PDB entry 8JQ4 | X-ray diffraction, 1.61 A resolution | chains A and D of the 4 polymer chains in the assembly

Chain A (and D):
Name: L-rhamnose isomerase
From: Lacticaseibacillus rhamnosus
Notes: chain D of this document is another copy of the same molecule, construct and numbering; everything in this record applies to it too
Chain sequence (434 residues; each row starts with the number of its first residue):
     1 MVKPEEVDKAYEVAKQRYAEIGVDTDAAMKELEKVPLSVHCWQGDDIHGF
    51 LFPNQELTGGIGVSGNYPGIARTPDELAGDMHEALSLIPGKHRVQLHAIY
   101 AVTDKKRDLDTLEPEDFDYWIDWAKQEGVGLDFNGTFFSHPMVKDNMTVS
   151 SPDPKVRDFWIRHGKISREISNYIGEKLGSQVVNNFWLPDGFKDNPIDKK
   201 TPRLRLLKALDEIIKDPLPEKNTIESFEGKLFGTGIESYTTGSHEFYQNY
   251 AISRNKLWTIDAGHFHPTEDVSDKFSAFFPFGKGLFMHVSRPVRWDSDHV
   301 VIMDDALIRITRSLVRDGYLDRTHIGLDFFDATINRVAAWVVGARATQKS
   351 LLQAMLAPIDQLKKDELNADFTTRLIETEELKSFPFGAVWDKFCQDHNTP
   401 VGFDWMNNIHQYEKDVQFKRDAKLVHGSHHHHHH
Unresolved in the structure: 53-64, 421-434 (chain D: 54-63, 427-434)
Ion coordination: Mn2+ site 1: Glu228, Asp261, His288, Asp328 (together with beta-L-rhamnopyranose); Mn2+ site 2: His264, Asp296, Asp298
Ligand contacts:
  - alpha-L-rhamnopyranose (RAM): Asp118, Ile121, Asp122, Tyr173, Lys177
  - beta-L-rhamnopyranose (RM4): Trp42, Ile47, His97, Asn134, Phe138, Asn185, Trp187, Glu228, Lys230, Asp261, His264, His288, Asp296, Asp328, Phe330
Reported in the primary citation:
  - binding site for beta-L-rhamnopyranose: Trp42, Ile47, His97, Phe138, Trp187, Phe330
  - catalytic residues: Asp328 (proposed by the authors, not directly observed)

Chain A / chain D interface:
Pairs across the interface - 39 pairs, chain A then chain D:
  Lys193(A) with Ser64(D), hydrogen bond; His299(D), hydrogen bond (backbone-side chain); Phe330(D); Asp331(D), salt bridge; Thr333(D)
  Asp194(A) with Arg291(D), salt bridge; His299(D)
  Asn195(A) with Arg291(D); Ile302(D)
  Leu231(A) with Arg294(D)
  Phe232(A) with Arg294(D); Trp295(D)
  Thr234(A) with Trp295(D)
  Gly235(A) with Ser64(D)
  Glu237(A) with Val293(D); Trp295(D), hydrogen bond; Ser297(D); His299(D), salt bridge
  Ser238(A) with Val293(D)
  His266(A) with Arg294(D)
  Pro267(A) with Pro267(D), hydrophobic
  Arg291(A) with Asp194(D), salt bridge; Asn195(D)
  Val293(A) with Glu237(D); Ser238(D)
  Arg294(A) with Leu231(D); Phe232(D); His266(D)
  Trp295(A) with Phe232(D); Thr234(D); Glu237(D), hydrogen bond
  Ser297(A) with Glu237(D)
  His299(A) with Lys193(D), hydrogen bond (side chain-backbone); Asp194(D); Glu237(D), salt bridge
  Ile302(A) with Asn195(D)
  Phe330(A) with Lys193(D)
  Asp331(A) with Lys193(D), salt bridge
  Thr333(A) with Lys193(D)

Overview:
Chain A and chain D each contribute 21 residues to their interface; the contacts include 5 hydrogen bonds and
6 salt bridges. Among the polar pairs are Lys193(A)-Asp331(D), Asp194(A)-Arg291(D) and Glu237(A)-His299(D).
Chain A binds beta-L-rhamnopyranose and alpha-L-rhamnopyranose. From the paper: the catalytic residue
Asp328(A); a binding site for beta-L-rhamnopyranose at Trp42(A), Ile47(A) and His97(A) among others.
Both chains are L-rhamnose isomerase (Lacticaseibacillus rhamnosus). Entry 8JQ4 (Crystal structure of
Lactobacillus rhamnosus L-rhamnose isomerase in complex with L-rhamnose) was determined by X-ray diffraction
(same publication as 8JQ3, 8JQ5 and 8JQ6).
